1M44 - chains A and B; structure by X-ray diffraction, 1.60 A resolution.

# Chain A (and B)
Name: Aminoglycoside 2'-N-acetyltransferase
Organism: Mycobacterium tuberculosis
Notes: EC 2.3.1.-; chain B of this document is another copy of the same molecule, construct and numbering; everything in this record applies to it too
UniProtKB: P0A5N0 (AAC2_MYCTU); numbering as in UniProt (aligned over 1-181)
Sequence (181 residues; numbered 1 to 181; the number before each row is that of its first residue):
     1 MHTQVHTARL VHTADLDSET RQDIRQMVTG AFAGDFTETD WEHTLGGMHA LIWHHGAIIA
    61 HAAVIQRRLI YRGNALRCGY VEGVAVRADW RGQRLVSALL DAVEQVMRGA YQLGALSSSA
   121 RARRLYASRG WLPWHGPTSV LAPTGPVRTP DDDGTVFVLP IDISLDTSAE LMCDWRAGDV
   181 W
Unresolved in the structure: 1-4 (chain B: 1)

# How chain A and chain B interact
Pairs across the interface (52):
  H12(A) - M48(B)
  H12(A) - A110(B)
  H12(A) - Y111(B)
  T13(A) - G109(B)
  T13(A) - A110(B)
  A14(A) - V106(B)
  A14(A) - G109(B)
  A14(A) - A110(B)
  R21(A) - G109(B)  hydrogen bond (side chain-backbone)
  E42(A) - R68(B)  salt bridge
  E42(A) - R77(B)  salt bridge
  E42(A) - Q112(B)
  L45(A) - Q66(B)  hydrogen bond (backbone-side chain)
  L45(A) - R77(B)
  G46(A) - Q66(B)
  G46(A) - A110(B)
  G46(A) - Y111(B)  hydrogen bond (backbone-side chain)
  G47(A) - Q66(B)
  M48(A) - H12(B)
  I65(A) - Q66(B)
  Q66(A) - L45(B)
  Q66(A) - G46(B)
  Q66(A) - G47(B)
  Q66(A) - I65(B)
  Q66(A) - Q66(B)  hydrogen bond (backbone-side chain)
  R68(A) - E42(B)  salt bridge
  R68(A) - W175(B)
  R68(A) - R176(B)
  I70(A) - W175(B)
  A75(A) - W175(B)
  R77(A) - E42(B)  salt bridge
  R77(A) - L45(B)
  V106(A) - H12(B)
  V106(A) - A14(B)
  G109(A) - T13(B)
  G109(A) - A14(B)
  G109(A) - R21(B)  hydrogen bond (backbone-side chain)
  A110(A) - H12(B)
  A110(A) - T13(B)
  A110(A) - A14(B)
  A110(A) - G46(B)
  Y111(A) - G46(B)  hydrogen bond (side chain-backbone)
  L141(A) - L141(B)
  L141(A) - A142(B)
  L141(A) - P143(B)
  A142(A) - L141(B)
  P143(A) - L141(B)  hydrophobic
  P143(A) - P146(B)
  P146(A) - P143(B)
  W175(A) - R68(B)
  W175(A) - A75(B)
  R176(A) - A75(B)
Also at the interface, not in a pair above, chain A (31 interface residues in all): H43, Q105, Q112, G145, M172, D174
Also at the interface, not in a pair above, chain B (30 interface residues in all): H43, I70, Q105, G145, D174

# In short
Chain A and chain B form an interface of 31 and 30 residues respectively, with 6 hydrogen bonds and 4 salt
bridges. Among the polar pairs are E42(A)-R68(B), E42(A)-R77(B) and R21(A)-G109(B).
Both chains are Aminoglycoside 2'-N-acetyltransferase (Mycobacterium tuberculosis). Entry 1M44 (Aminoglycoside
2'-N-acetyltransferase from Mycobacterium tuberculosis-APO Structure) was determined by X-ray diffraction
(same publication as 1M4D and 1M4G).
